PDB entry 1XMQ | X-ray diffraction, 3.00 A resolution | chains A and P of the 23 polymer chains in the assembly

== Chain A ==
Molecule: 16s ribosomal RNA
Organism: Thermus thermophilus
Sequence (1522 nucleotides; each row starts with the number of its first residue; note: 42 numbers in that range are skipped by the numbering (no residue carries them; nothing is unmodelled there); a row labelled like 190A-190L holds insertion residues (190A, then the next letters in order); numbering starts at 0):
     0 UUUGUUGGAG AGUUUGAUCC UGGCUCAGGG UGAACGCUGG CGGCGUGCCU AAGACAUGCA
    60 AGUCGUGCGG G
    73 CCGCGGGGUU UU
    88 ACUCCG
    95 UGGUC
   101 AGCGGCGGAC GGGUGAGUAA CGCGUGGGU
  129A G
   130 ACCUACCCGG AAGAGGGGGA CAACCCGGGG AAACUCGGGC UAAUCCCCCA UGUGGACCCG
   190 C
190A-190L CCCUUGGGGUGU
   191 GUCCAAAGGG CUUU
   216 GCCCGCUUCC GGAUGGGCCC GCGUCCCAUC AGCUAGUUGG UGGGGUAAUG GCCCACCAAG
   276 GCGACGACGG GUAGCCGGUC UGAGAGGAUG GCCGGCCACA GGGGCACUGA GACACGGGCC
   336 CCACUCCUAC GGGAGGCAGC AGUUAGGAAU CUUCCGCAAU GGGCGCAAGC CUGACGGAGC
   396 GACGCCGCUU GGAGGAAGAA GCCCUUCGGG GUGUAAACUC CUGAA
   442 CCCGGGACGA AACCCCCGAC GA
   474 GGGGACUGAC GGUACCGGG
   494 GUAAUAGCGC CGGCCAACUC CGUGCCAGCA GCCGCGGUAA UACGGAGGGC GCGAGCGUUA
   554 CCCGGAUUCA CUGGGCGUAA AGGGCGUGUA GGCGGCCUGG GGCGUCCCAU GUGAAAGACC
   614 ACGGCUCAAC CGUGGGGGAG CGUGGGAUAC GCUCAGGCUA GACGGUGGGA GAGGGUGGUG
   674 GAAUUCCCGG AGUAGCGGUG AAAUGCGCAG AUACCGGGAG GAACGCCGAU GGCGAAGGCA
   734 GCCACCUGGU CCACCCGUGA CGCUGAGGCG CGAAAGCGUG GGGAGCAAAC CGGAUUAGAU
   794 ACCCGGGUAG UCCACGCCCU AAACGAUGCG CGCUAGGUCU CUGGGUCU
   848 CCUGGGGGCC GAAGCUAACG CGUUAAGCGC GCCGCCUGGG GAGUACGGCC GCAAGGCUGA
   908 AACUCAAAGG AAUUGACGGG GGCCCGCACA AGCGGUGGAG CAUGUGGUUU AAUUCGAAGC
   968 AACGCGAAGA ACCUUACCAG GCCUUGACAU GCUA
 1001A G
  1002 GGAACCCGGG UGAAAGCCUG GGGUGCCCC
1030A-1030D GCGA
  1031 GGGGAGCCCU AGCACAGGUG CUGCAUGGCC GUCGUCAGCU CGUGCCGUGA GGUGUUGGGU
  1091 UAAGUCCCGC AACGAGCGCA ACCCCCGCCG UUAGUUGCCA GCGGUUCGGC CGGGCACUCU
  1151 AACGGGACUG CCCGCGAAA
  1171 GCGGGAGGAA GGAGGGGACG ACGUCUGGUC AGCAUGGCCC UUACGGCCUG GGCGACACAC
  1231 GUGCUACAAU GCCCACUACA AAGCGAUGCC ACCCGGCAAC GGGGAGCUAA UCGCAAAAAG
  1291 GUGGGCCCAG UUCGGAUUGG GGUCUGCAAC CCGACCCCAU GAAGCCGGAA UCGCUAGUAA
  1351 UCGCGGAUCA G
 1361B C
  1362 CAUGCCGCGG UGAAUACGUU CCCGGGCCUU GUACACACCG CCCGUCACGC CAUGGGAGCG
  1422 GGCUCUACCC GAAGUCGCCG GG
  1446 AGCCUACGGG
  1459 CAGGCGCCGA GGGUAGGGCC CGUGACUGGG GCGAAGUCGU AACAAGGUAG CUGUACCGGA
  1519 AGGUGCGGCU GGAUCACCUC CUUUCU
Unresolved in the structure: 0-4, 1001A, 1030A-1030D, 1361B, 1535-1538
Covalently attached groups: paromomycin (PAR) linked to G1405
Bound ions: Mg2+ site 1 near U14 (its only coordinating residue here); Mg2+ site 2 near G21 (its only coordinating residue here); Mg2+ site 3: G46, G394; Mg2+ site 4: C48, G115; Mg2+ site 5 near A53 (its only coordinating residue here); Mg2+ site 6: A59, C386, U387; Mg2+ site 7: G61, U62, G105; Mg2+ site 8: G69, G70, U98; Mg2+ site 9: G107, G324, A325, G326; Mg2+ site 10: A109, G331; Mg2+ site 11: A116, G117, G289; Mg2+ site 12: C121, G124, U125, G126, G236; 62 more Mg2+ sites not listed
Residues lining bound ligands: paromomycin (PAR): C1404, U1406, C1407, A1408, C1409, G1489, C1490, G1491, A1492, A1493, G1494, U1495, C1496

== Chain P ==
Name: 30S Ribosomal Protein S16
Organism: Thermus thermophilus
Reference sequence: P80379 (RS16_THETH); residue numbers follow UniProt; this construct covers 1-88
Amino-acid sequence (88 residues; row label = number of the first residue in the row):
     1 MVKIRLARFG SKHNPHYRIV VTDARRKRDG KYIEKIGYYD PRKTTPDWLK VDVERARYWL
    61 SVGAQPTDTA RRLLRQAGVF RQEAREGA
Unresolved in the structure: 84-88

== Interface between chain A and chain P ==
Pairs across the interface (87; chain A residue first):
  C43(A) with Lys12(P), phosphate contact; His13(P), phosphate contact
  G44(A) with Lys12(P), phosphate contact
  C110(A) with Arg25(P), hydrogen bond to the sugar
  G111(A) with Arg25(P), sugar contact
  G112(A) with Lys27(P), phosphate contact
  A134(A) with Met1(P), base contact; Arg25(P), base contact
  C135(A) with Met1(P), hydrogen bond to the base
  C136(A) with Met1(P), sugar contact; Gly63(P), hydrogen bond to the sugar; Gln65(P), hydrogen bond to the sugar
  C137(A) with Ser61(P), hydrogen bond to the sugar; Gly63(P), sugar contact
  G227(A) with Val62(P), hydrogen bond to the base
  A228(A) with Val2(P), sugar contact; Tyr58(P), sugar contact; Trp59(P), phosphate contact; Val62(P), sugar contact
  U229(A) with Asp23(P), hydrogen bond to the sugar; Ile33(P), phosphate contact; Trp59(P), phosphate contact
  G230(A) with Asp23(P), sugar contact; Arg25(P), sugar contact
  G309(A) with Lys27(P), phosphate contact; Gly30(P), phosphate contact
  G310(A) with Arg26(P), salt bridge to the phosphate; Lys27(P), salt bridge to the phosphate; Gly30(P), phosphate contact; Lys31(P), hydrogen bond to the phosphate
  C311(A) with Arg26(P), salt bridge to the phosphate
  A374(A) with Tyr17(P), hydrogen bond to the sugar
  U375(A) with Leu6(P), hydrogen bond to the sugar; Tyr17(P), hydrogen bond to the sugar; Arg28(P), hydrogen bond to the base; Thr69(P), hydrogen bond to the phosphate
  G376(A) with Arg5(P), hydrogen bond to the phosphate; Leu6(P), hydrogen bond to the phosphate; Arg28(P), sugar contact; Thr67(P), hydrogen bond to the phosphate
  G377(A) with Lys3(P), salt bridge to the phosphate; Arg5(P), salt bridge to the phosphate; Ala24(P), sugar contact; Thr67(P), phosphate contact
  C390(A) with Arg28(P), hydrogen bond to the phosphate
  G391(A) with Arg8(P), hydrogen bond to the phosphate; Arg28(P), salt bridge to the phosphate
  G392(A) with Arg8(P), salt bridge to the phosphate; Lys12(P), phosphate contact; His13(P), salt bridge to the phosphate
  A393(A) with Lys12(P), salt bridge to the phosphate; His13(P), salt bridge to the phosphate
  C449(A) with Arg42(P), base contact
  G450(A) with Pro41(P), sugar contact; Arg42(P), sugar contact; Lys43(P), salt bridge to the phosphate
  A452(A) with Lys43(P), salt bridge to the phosphate; Arg72(P), phosphate contact
  A453(A) with Asp68(P), sugar contact; Arg72(P), sugar contact
  C454(A) with Asp68(P), sugar contact
  G462(A) with Gln82(P), hydrogen bond to the base
  A463(A) with Arg75(P), salt bridge to the phosphate; Phe80(P), sugar contact; Arg81(P), phosphate contact; Gln82(P), hydrogen bond to the sugar; Glu83(P), hydrogen bond to the sugar
  G474(A) with Arg75(P), salt bridge to the phosphate; Arg81(P), salt bridge to the phosphate; Glu83(P), sugar contact
  A607(A) with Lys31(P), base contact
  A608(A) with Arg18(P), hydrogen bond to the sugar; Tyr32(P), sugar contact
  A609(A) with Arg18(P), salt bridge to the phosphate
  G616(A) with Thr45(P), sugar contact
  G617(A) with Thr44(P), sugar contact; Thr45(P), sugar contact
  C623(A) with Ser11(P), sugar contact
  C624(A) with Phe9(P), phosphate contact; Gly10(P), sugar contact; Ser11(P), sugar contact; Asn14(P), hydrogen bond to the sugar
  G625(A) with Phe9(P), phosphate contact; His16(P), sugar contact
  U626(A) with Lys35(P), salt bridge to the phosphate; Tyr38(P), phosphate contact
  G627(A) with Lys35(P), salt bridge to the phosphate
Also at the interface, not in a pair above, chain A (46 interface residues in all): G378, A451, G475, C483
Also at the interface, not in a pair above, chain P (51 interface residues in all): Pro15, Asp29, Tyr39, Lys50

== In short ==
46 residues of chain A and 51 residues of chain P are in contact; the contacts include 23 hydrogen bonds and
18 salt bridges. Polar pairs include C135(A)-Met1(P), G227(A)-Val62(P) and U375(A)-Arg28(P). Paromomycin is
covalently linked to G1405(A). G46(A) and G394(A) form the Mg2+ site 3.
Here chain A is 16s ribosomal RNA and chain P is 30S Ribosomal Protein S16, both from Thermus thermophilus.
Entry 1XMQ (Crystal Structure of t6A37-ASLLysUUU AAA-mRNA Bound to the Decoding Center) was determined by
X-ray diffraction (same publication as 1XMO).
